PDB entry 8YNI | electron microscopy, 3.66 A resolution | chains B and C of the 11 polymer chains in the assembly

Chain B (and C):
Molecule: Caspase-8 subunit p10
Source organism: Homo sapiens
Notes: chain C of this document is another copy of the same molecule, construct and numbering; everything in this record applies to it too
Reference sequence: Q14790 (CASP8_HUMAN); residues 1-479 here = UniProt positions 1-479
Sequence (479 residues; each row starts with the number of its first residue):
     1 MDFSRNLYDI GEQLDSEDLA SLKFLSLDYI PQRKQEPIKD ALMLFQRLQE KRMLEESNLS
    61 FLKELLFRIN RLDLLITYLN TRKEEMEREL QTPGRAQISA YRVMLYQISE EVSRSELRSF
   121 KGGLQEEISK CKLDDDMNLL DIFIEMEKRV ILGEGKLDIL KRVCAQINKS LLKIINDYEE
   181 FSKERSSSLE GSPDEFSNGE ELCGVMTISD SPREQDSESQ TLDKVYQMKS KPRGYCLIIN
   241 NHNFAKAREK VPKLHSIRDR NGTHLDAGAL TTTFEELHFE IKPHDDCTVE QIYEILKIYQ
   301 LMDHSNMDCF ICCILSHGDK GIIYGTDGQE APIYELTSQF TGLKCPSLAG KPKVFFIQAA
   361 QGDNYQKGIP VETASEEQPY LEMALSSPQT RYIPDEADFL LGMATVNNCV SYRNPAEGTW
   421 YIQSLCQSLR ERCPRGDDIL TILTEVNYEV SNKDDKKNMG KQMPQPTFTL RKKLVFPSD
Not modelled in the structure: 183-479
Sequence notes: engineered mutation Gly122 (Phe in Q14790), Gly123 (Leu in Q14790), Ala360 (Cys in Q14790), Ala374 (Asp in Q14790), Ala384 (Asp in Q14790)
Curated features (UniProtKB/Swiss-Prot):
  - active site: His317
  - site: Asp216, Ser217 (Cleavage)
  - modified residue: Ser188 (Phosphoserine), Ser211 (Phosphoserine), Lys224 (N6-acetyllysine), Tyr334 (Phosphotyrosine), Tyr380 (Phosphotyrosine), Ser387 (Phosphoserine), Arg413 (Microbial infection: ADP-riboxanated arginine)
  - natural variant: Arg248 (R248W: In CASP8D), Asp285 (D285H: Associated with protection against breast cancer)
  - mutagenesis: Asp73 (D73A: Abolishes binding to FLASH. Induces NF-kappa-B activation), Tyr380 (Y380E: Phosphomimetic mutant which does not affect interaction with PIK3R1 or DISC-mediated processing; Y380F: Abolishes phosphorylation at this site ...), Ser387 (S387A: Impaired CDK1-mediated phosphorylation and enhanced apoptosis), Arg413 (R413A: Abolished ADP-riboxanation by C.violaceum CopC)
What the authors report for this chain:
  - mutagenesis - E12A/F122G/L123G, N70A/F122G/L123G, E110A/F122G/L123G: unchanged binding to CASP8 and FADD-like apoptosis regulator subunit p43

Interface between chain B and chain C:
Contacting residue pairs - 12 pairs, chain B then chain C:
  Glu12(B) - Pro31(C)
  Glu12(B) - Arg33(C)  hydrogen bond (backbone-backbone)
  Glu12(B) - Lys34(C)  salt bridge
  Asp15(B) - Glu36(C)
  Asp40(B) - Arg33(C)
  Asn70(B) - Arg149(C)  hydrogen bond
  Arg71(B) - Lys148(C)
  Leu72(B) - Lys148(C)
  Asp73(B) - Lys148(C)  hydrogen bond (backbone-backbone)
  Glu111(B) - Ser129(C)
  Glu111(B) - Lys130(C)
  Glu111(B) - Cys131(C)  hydrogen bond
Other interface residues (no listed pair), chain B (13 interface residues in all): Gly11, Gln13, Leu14, Asp18, Glu110
Other interface residues (no listed pair), chain C (12 interface residues in all): Gln32, Glu147, Val150

Summary:
Chain B and chain C form an interface of 13 and 12 residues respectively, with 4 hydrogen bonds and 1 salt
bridge. Polar contacts include Glu12(B)-Lys34(C), Asn70(B)-Arg149(C) and Glu111(B)-Cys131(C). From the paper:
E12A/F122G/L123G, N70A/F122G/L123G and E110A/F122G/L123G of chain B leave binding to CASP8 and FADD-like
apoptosis regulator subunit p43 unchanged.
Chain B and chain C are both Caspase-8 subunit p10 (Homo sapiens); the structure, Structure of the
FADD/Caspase-8/cFLIP death effector domain assembly, was determined by electron microscopy together with 8YM4,
8YM5, 8YM6, 8YNK, 8YNL, 8YNM and 8YNN from the same study.
